PDB entry 8QAT | electron microscopy, 3.20 A resolution | chains A and C of the 4 polymer chains in the assembly

== Chain A ==
Molecule: Protein Hook homolog 3
Organism: Homo sapiens
UniProtKB: Q86VS8 (HOOK3_HUMAN); residue numbers follow UniProt; this construct covers 571-718
Amino-acid sequence (148 residues; numbered 571 to 718; the number before each row is that of its first residue):
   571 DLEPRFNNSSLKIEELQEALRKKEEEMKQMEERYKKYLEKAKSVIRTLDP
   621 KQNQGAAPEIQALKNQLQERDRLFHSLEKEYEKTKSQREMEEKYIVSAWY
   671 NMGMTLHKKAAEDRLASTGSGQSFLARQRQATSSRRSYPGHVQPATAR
Unresolved in the structure: 571-626, 706-718
Curated features (UniProtKB/Swiss-Prot):
  - modified residue (Phosphoserine): S693, S707

== Chain C ==
Molecule: FHF complex subunit HOOK-interacting protein 1B
Organism: Homo sapiens
UniProtKB: Q8N612 (FHI1B_HUMAN); numbering as in UniProt (aligned over 1-972)
Amino-acid sequence (972 residues; row label = number of the first residue in the row):
     1 MERMNWLSRLASRGPGHRIPQGANLQTPVMADPETCLMVFKNHWSQVVRI
    51 LERQGPRAAPGGADDLSAVRNHTYQMLTLLAEDRAVPSAPTGPGPLLEFA
   101 LHEDLLTRVLTWQLQWDELGDGVEERRAEQLKLFEMLVSEARQPLLRHGP
   151 VREALLTLLDACGRPVPSSPALDEGLVLLLSQLCVCVAQEPSLLEFFLQP
   201 PPEPGAAPRLLLFSRLVPFVHLEGTLGQQARDALLLLMALSAGSPTVGRY
   251 IADHSYFCPVLATGLSALYSSLPRKIEVPGDDWHCLRREDWLGVPALALF
   301 MSSLEFCNAVIQVAHPLVQKQLVDYIHNGFLVPVMGPALHKTSVEEMIAS
   351 TAYLELFLRSISEPALLRTFLRFLLLHRHDTHTILDTLVARIGSNSRLCM
   401 VSLSLFRTLLNLSCEDVLLQLVLRYLVPCNHVMLSQKPAVRDVDLYGRAA
   451 DKFLSLIPRCCRHHAPSPPRPEHASWARGPGSPSVDSSSVTTVPRPSTPS
   501 RLALFLRQQSLGGSESPGPAPCSPGLSASPASSPGRRPTPAEEPGELEDN
   551 YLEYLREARRGVDRCVRACRTWSAPYDGERPSPEPSPFGSRTKKRSLLPE
   601 EDRNNVGEGEEEELGRRGRAGGAGEGPGHLPPPQLNGVPGSWPEGAKKVR
   651 LVPKEGAGELLEGISEGMAGLEGFGQELRELEVALSNGGTGSESPLEPPL
   701 PLEEEEAYESFTCPPEPPGPFLSSPLRTLNQLPSQPFTGPFMAVLFAKLE
   751 NMLQNSVYVNFLLTGLVAQLACHPQPLLRSFLLNTNMVFQPSVKSLLQVL
   801 GSVKNKIENFAASQEDFPALLSKAKKYLIARGKLDWAEGPAAGPAPRRSD
   851 PLVKSRRPSLGELLLRHAHSPTRARQAAQLVLQPGRDGAGLGLSGGSPGA
   901 STPVLLTRGGAPERQGEALRVKNAVYCAVIFPEFLKELAAISQAHAVTSP
   951 FLLETSEEGSGPLISGCGPLNP
Unresolved in the structure: 1-31, 54-61, 466-544, 582-732, 836-913, 954-972
Construct notes: conflict L222 (Arg in Q8N612)
Curated features (UniProtKB/Swiss-Prot):
  - modified residue (Phosphoserine): S467, S510, S523, S529, S533, S859, S897

== Interface between chain A and chain C ==
Residue-residue contacts (30):
  Q692(A) with E557(C)
  S693(A) with Y554(C); E557(C); E937(C)
  F694(A) with Y554(C); L828(C)
  L695(A) with Y554(C), hydrogen bond (backbone-side chain); E933(C); F934(C); E937(C)
  Q698(A) with F761(C); L828(C), hydrogen bond (side chain-backbone); R831(C), hydrogen bond; G832(C)
  R699(A) with F761(C), hydrogen bond (side chain-backbone); T764(C), hydrogen bond; G765(C); E937(C), salt bridge
  A701(A) with D835(C)
  T702(A) with D282(C); H284(C); Y758(C); F761(C); R831(C)
  S703(A) with H284(C), hydrogen bond; R287(C), hydrogen bond (backbone-side chain)
  S704(A) with D835(C), hydrogen bond
  R705(A) with D282(C); R287(C); E289(C), salt bridge
Other interface residues (no listed pair), chain A (12 interface residues in all): Q700
Other interface residues (no listed pair), chain C (22 interface residues in all): R407, N550, E553, R560, I829
Interface features reported in the paper:
  - interface residues, chain A: F694(A)

== In short ==
The interface between chain A and chain C involves 12 residues on one side and 22 on the other, with 8
hydrogen bonds and 2 salt bridges. Polar contacts include R699(A)-E937(C), R705(A)-E289(C) and
L695(A)-Y554(C). The paper reports the interface residue F694(A).
Here chain A is Protein Hook homolog 3 and chain C is FHF complex subunit HOOK-interacting protein 1B, both
from Homo sapiens. Entry 8QAT (Cryo-EM structure of Fts-Hook3-FHIP1B at 3.2 A resolution) was determined by
electron microscopy.
